Entry 4W5V (X-ray diffraction, 2.50 A resolution); this record covers chains A and B.

== Chain A ==
Protein: SUMO-conjugating enzyme UBC9
Organism: Homo sapiens
Notes: EC 6.3.2.-
UniProtKB: P63279 (UBC9_HUMAN); numbering as in UniProt (aligned over 1-158)
Amino-acid sequence (163 residues; row label = number of the first residue in the row; numbers below 1 keep their minus sign (Gly-4 is residue -4)):
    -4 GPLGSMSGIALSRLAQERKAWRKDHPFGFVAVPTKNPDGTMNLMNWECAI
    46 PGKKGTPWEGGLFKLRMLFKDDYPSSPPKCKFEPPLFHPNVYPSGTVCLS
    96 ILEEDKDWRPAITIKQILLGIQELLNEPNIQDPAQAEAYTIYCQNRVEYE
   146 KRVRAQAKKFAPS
Unresolved in the structure: -4 to 0
Sequence notes: expression tag (-4 to 0)
Swiss-Prot annotation at these positions:
  - region: Arg13 to Lys18 (Interaction with SUMO1)
  - active site: Cys93 (Glycyl thioester intermediate)
  - site: Ile4 (Interaction with RANBP2), Val25 (Interaction with RANBP2), Leu57 (Interaction with RANBP2), Asp100, Lys101 (Substrate binding)
  - modified residue: Ser2 (N-acetylserine), Lys65 (N6-acetyllysine), Ser71 (Phosphoserine)
  - cross-link (Glycyl lysine isopeptide (Lys-Gly)): Lys18 (interchain with G-Cter in SUMO2), Lys48 (interchain with G-Cter in SUMO2), Lys49 (interchain with G-Cter in SUMO1), Lys101 (interchain with G-Cter in SUMO2)
  - mutagenesis: Arg13 to Lys14 (Impairs binding to SUMO1 and catalytic activity), Arg17 to Lys18 (Impairs binding to SUMO1 and catalytic activity), Phe22 (F22A: Impairs binding to RANBP2), Val25 (V25A: Impairs binding to RANBP2), Val27 (V27A: Impairs binding to RANBP2), Glu42 (E42A: Slightly impairs binding to RANBP2), Lys48 (K48A: Slightly impairs binding to RANBP2), Glu54 (E54A: Slightly impairs binding to RANBP2), Leu57 (L57A: Impairs binding to RANBP2), Lys59 (K59A: Impairs binding to RANBP2), Arg61 (R61A: Slightly impairs binding to RANBP2), Asn85 (N85Q: Impairs catalytic activity), 4 further mutagenesis entries in UniProt

== Chain B ==
Protein: SUMO-activating enzyme subunit 2
Organism: Homo sapiens
Notes: EC 6.3.2.-
UniProtKB: Q9UBT2 (SAE2_HUMAN); numbering as in UniProt (aligned over 445-561)
Amino-acid sequence (122 residues; row label = number of the first residue in the row):
   440 GPLGSASKPEVTVRLNVHKVTVLTLQDKIVKEKFAMVAPDVQIEDGKGTI
   490 LISSEEGETEANNHKKLSEFGIRNGSRLQADDFLQDYTLLINILHSEDLG
   540 KDVEFEVVGDAPEKVGPKQAED
Unresolved in the structure: 440-443, 550-561
Sequence notes: expression tag (440-444)
Swiss-Prot annotation at these positions:
  - modified residue: Ser507 (Phosphoserine)
  - cross-link: Lys540 (Glycyl lysine isopeptide (Lys-Gly) (interchain with G-Cter in SUMO2))
  - natural variant: Glu483 (E483K: In ACCES)
  - mutagenesis: Asp484 (Strongly reduced interaction with UBE2I), Gly485 (G485GGGG: Strongly reduced interaction with UBE2I)
Bound ions: K+ near Glu499 (its only coordinating residue here)

== Chain A / chain B interface ==
Pairs across the interface - 35 pairs, chain A then chain B:
  Ser2(A) - Gly485(B)
  Leu6(A) - Gln481(B)
  Leu6(A) - Gly487(B)
  Arg13(A) - Asp479(B)  salt bridge
  Arg13(A) - Ile489(B)
  Arg13(A) - Ser492(B)  hydrogen bond
  Arg13(A) - Glu497(B)  salt bridge
  Lys14(A) - Asp520(B)  salt bridge
  Lys14(A) - Asp521(B)
  Lys14(A) - Phe522(B)
  Arg17(A) - Asp479(B)  salt bridge
  Arg17(A) - Ser493(B)
  Arg17(A) - Glu494(B)  salt bridge
  Arg17(A) - Phe522(B)
  Lys18(A) - Phe522(B)
  Lys30(A) - Glu497(B)  hydrogen bond (side chain-backbone)
  Asp33(A) - Asn501(B)
  Asp33(A) - Phe509(B)
  Gly34(A) - Asn501(B)  hydrogen bond (backbone-side chain)
  Thr35(A) - Thr488(B)
  Thr35(A) - Ile489(B)
  Thr35(A) - Leu490(B)
  Thr35(A) - Asn501(B)
  Thr35(A) - Phe509(B)
  Met36(A) - Gly487(B)
  Met36(A) - Thr488(B)
  Met36(A) - Ile489(B)  hydrogen bond (backbone-backbone)
  Met36(A) - Ser492(B)
  Met36(A) - Glu497(B)
  Met36(A) - Thr498(B)
  Asn37(A) - Lys486(B)
  Asn37(A) - Gly487(B)
  Leu38(A) - Gln481(B)
  Leu38(A) - Gly487(B)  hydrogen bond (backbone-backbone)
  Met39(A) - Lys486(B)
Also at the interface, not in a pair above, chain A (17 interface residues in all): Val27, Asn31, Asp66

== Summary ==
The interface between chain A and chain B involves 17 residues on one side and 18 on the other, with 5
hydrogen bonds and 5 salt bridges. Among the polar pairs are Arg13(A)-Asp479(B), Arg13(A)-Glu497(B) and
Lys14(A)-Asp520(B).
Chain A is SUMO-conjugating enzyme UBC9 and chain B is SUMO-activating enzyme subunit 2, both from Homo
sapiens; the structure, Crystal structure of Human SUMO E2-conjugating enzyme (Ubc9) in complex with
E1-activating enzyme (Uba2) ubiquitin fold ..., was determined by X-ray diffraction.
